PDB entry 1OTS | X-ray diffraction, 2.51 A resolution | chains A and B of the 6 polymer chains in the assembly

Chain A (and B):
Name: Voltage-gated ClC-type chloride channel eriC
Source organism: Escherichia coli
Notes: chain B of this document is another copy of the same molecule, construct and numbering; everything in this record applies to it too
UniProt: P37019 (CLCA_ECOLI); residues 1-465 here = UniProt positions 1-465
Chain sequence (465 residues; each row starts with the number of its first residue):
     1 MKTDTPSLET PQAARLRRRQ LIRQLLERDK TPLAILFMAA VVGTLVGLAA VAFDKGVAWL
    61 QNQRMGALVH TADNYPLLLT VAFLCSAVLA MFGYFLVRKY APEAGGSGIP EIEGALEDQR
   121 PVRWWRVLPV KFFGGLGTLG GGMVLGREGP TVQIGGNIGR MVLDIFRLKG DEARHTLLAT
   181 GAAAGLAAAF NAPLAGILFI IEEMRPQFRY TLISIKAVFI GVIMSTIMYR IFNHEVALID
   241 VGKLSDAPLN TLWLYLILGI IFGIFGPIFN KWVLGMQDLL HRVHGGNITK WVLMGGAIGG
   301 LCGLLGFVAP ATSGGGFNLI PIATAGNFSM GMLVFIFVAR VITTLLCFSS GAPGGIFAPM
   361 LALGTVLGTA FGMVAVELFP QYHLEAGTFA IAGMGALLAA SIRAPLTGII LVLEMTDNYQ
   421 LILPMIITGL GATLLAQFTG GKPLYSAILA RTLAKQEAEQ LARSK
Disordered / not traced: 1-16, 461-465 (chain B: 1-17, 459-465)
Swiss-Prot annotation at these positions:
  - motif: Gly-106 to Pro-110 (Selectivity filter part_1), Gly-146 to Pro-150 (Selectivity filter part_2), Gly-355 to Pro-359 (Selectivity filter part_3)
  - binding site (chloride): Ser-107, Ile-356, Phe-357, Tyr-445
  - site: Glu-148 (Mediates proton transfer from the outer aqueous phase to the interior of the protein), Glu-203 (Mediates proton transfer from the protein to the inner aqueous phase)
  - mutagenesis: Ser-107 (S107A: Uncouples chloride transport from proton transport), Glu-148 (E148A/Q: Abolishes proton transport, but permits the transit of chloride ions. Abolishes gating, permitting continuous rapid transit of chloride ions; when associated with A-445), Glu-203 (E203A/G/Q/S/T: Abolishes proton transport, and reduces chloride transport; E203C/I/L/V: Abolishes proton and chloride transport; E203D/H: No effect on proton and chloride transport ...), Tyr-445 (Y445A: Abolishes gating, permitting continuous rapid transit of chloride ions; when associated with A-148; Y445F/W: No effect; Y445L: Alters stoichiometry of proton/chloride exchange)
From the paper describing this entry:
  - binding site for chloride ion: Ser-107, Tyr-445

Interface between chain A and chain B:
Residue-residue contacts (133):
  Arg-17(A) with Glu-117(B), salt bridge; Asp-118(B); Gln-119(B); Arg-209(B)
  Arg-18(A) with Gln-119(B); Leu-453(B); Gln-456(B), hydrogen bond; Glu-457(B)
  Arg-19(A) with Glu-457(B), salt bridge
  Leu-21(A) with Glu-117(B); Gln-119(B); Leu-453(B), hydrophobic
  Ile-22(A) with Ala-450(B); Leu-453(B); Ala-454(B)
  Gln-24(A) with Phe-208(B)
  Leu-25(A) with Phe-208(B); Ser-446(B); Leu-449(B), hydrophobic; Ala-450(B)
  Leu-26(A) with Lys-442(B), hydrogen bond (backbone-side chain); Ala-450(B), hydrophobic
  Arg-28(A) with Glu-202(B); Glu-203(B), salt bridge; Gln-207(B); Phe-208(B); Pro-443(B); Ser-446(B), hydrogen bond
  Asp-29(A) with Arg-403(B), salt bridge; Thr-433(B); Gln-437(B), hydrogen bond (backbone-side chain)
  Lys-30(A) with Gln-437(B)
  Thr-31(A) with Gln-437(B)
  Leu-36(A) with Leu-434(B), hydrophobic; Gln-437(B); Phe-438(B), hydrophobic
  Glu-117(A) with Leu-21(B)
  Gln-119(A) with Arg-18(B); Leu-21(B)
  Asn-191(A) with Tyr-419(B)
  Pro-193(A) with Tyr-419(B); Ile-426(B), hydrophobic
  Leu-194(A) with Leu-413(B), hydrophobic; Ile-422(B), hydrophobic; Ile-426(B), hydrophobic
  Leu-198(A) with Leu-198(B), hydrophobic; Leu-406(B), hydrophobic
  Ile-201(A) with Leu-406(B), hydrophobic
  Glu-202(A) with Arg-28(B)
  Glu-203(A) with Arg-28(B), salt bridge
  Arg-205(A) with Arg-205(B)
  Gln-207(A) with Arg-28(B); Tyr-210(B), hydrogen bond (backbone-side chain)
  Phe-208(A) with Gln-24(B); Leu-25(B); Arg-28(B); Tyr-210(B)
  Arg-209(A) with Tyr-210(B)
  Tyr-210(A) with Gln-207(B), hydrogen bond (side chain-backbone); Phe-208(B); Arg-209(B); Tyr-210(B)
  Lys-216(A) with Arg-403(B); Leu-430(B); Thr-433(B), hydrogen bond (side chain-backbone); Leu-434(B); Gln-437(B)
  Phe-219(A) with Leu-406(B), hydrophobic; Ile-409(B), hydrophobic; Ile-426(B), hydrophobic; Leu-430(B), hydrophobic
  Ile-220(A) with Leu-430(B), hydrophobic; Leu-434(B), hydrophobic
  Ile-223(A) with Ile-426(B), hydrophobic; Leu-430(B), hydrophobic
  Thr-226(A) with Leu-423(B)
  Ile-227(A) with Leu-423(B), hydrophobic
  Arg-230(A) with Leu-249(B); Ile-422(B); Leu-423(B)
  Ile-231(A) with Leu-249(B), hydrophobic
  Leu-249(A) with Arg-230(B); Ile-231(B), hydrophobic; His-234(B)
  Arg-403(A) with Asp-29(B), salt bridge; Lys-216(B)
  Leu-406(A) with Leu-198(B), hydrophobic; Ile-201(B), hydrophobic; Phe-219(B), hydrophobic
  Leu-413(A) with Leu-194(B), hydrophobic
  Glu-414(A) with Tyr-419(B), hydrogen bond
  Tyr-419(A) with Asn-191(B); Pro-193(B); Glu-414(B), hydrogen bond; Asp-417(B)
  Ile-422(A) with Leu-194(B), hydrophobic; Arg-230(B)
  Leu-423(A) with Thr-226(B); Arg-230(B)
  Ile-426(A) with Pro-193(B), hydrophobic; Leu-194(B), hydrophobic; Phe-219(B), hydrophobic; Ile-223(B), hydrophobic
  Leu-430(A) with Phe-219(B), hydrophobic; Ile-220(B), hydrophobic; Ile-223(B), hydrophobic
  Thr-433(A) with Asp-29(B); Lys-216(B), hydrogen bond (backbone-side chain)
  Leu-434(A) with Leu-36(B), hydrophobic; Lys-216(B); Ile-220(B), hydrophobic
  Gln-437(A) with Asp-29(B), hydrogen bond (side chain-backbone); Lys-30(B); Thr-31(B); Leu-36(B); Lys-216(B)
  Phe-438(A) with Leu-33(B), hydrophobic; Leu-36(B), hydrophobic
  Lys-442(A) with Leu-26(B), hydrogen bond (side chain-backbone)
  Pro-443(A) with Arg-28(B)
  Ser-446(A) with Leu-25(B); Arg-28(B), hydrogen bond
  Leu-449(A) with Leu-25(B), hydrophobic
  Ala-450(A) with Ile-22(B); Leu-25(B); Leu-26(B), hydrophobic
  Leu-453(A) with Arg-18(B); Leu-21(B), hydrophobic; Ile-22(B)
  Ala-454(A) with Ile-22(B)
  Gln-456(A) with Arg-18(B), hydrogen bond
  Glu-457(A) with Arg-18(B); Arg-19(B)
Also at the interface, not in a pair above, chain A (67 interface residues in all): Leu-33, Ala-192, Ile-197, Ile-215, Lys-243, Ile-409, Ile-410, Asp-417, Ile-427
Also at the interface, not in a pair above, chain B (69 interface residues in all): Ala-192, Ile-197, Ile-215, Ile-227, Lys-243, Leu-252, Ile-410, Ile-427

In short:
The interface between chain A and chain B involves 67 residues on one side and 69 on the other, with 14
hydrogen bonds and 6 salt bridges. Polar pairs include Arg-17(A)/Glu-117(B), Arg-19(A)/Glu-457(B) and
Arg-28(A)/Glu-203(B). The paper reports a binding site for chloride ion at Ser-107(A) and Tyr-445(A).
Both chains are Voltage-gated ClC-type chloride channel eriC (Escherichia coli). Entry 1OTS (Structure of the
Escherichia coli ClC Chloride channel and Fab Complex) was determined by X-ray diffraction, deposited together
with 1OTT and 1OTU.
